Entry 1PJI (X-ray diffraction, 1.90 A resolution); this record covers chains D and A of the 3 polymer chains in the assembly.

== Chain D ==
Molecule: 14-nt DNA strand
Sequence (14 nucleotides; each row starts with the number of its first residue):
     1 CTCTTTXTTT CTCG
Modified / non-standard residues: PDI (phosphoric acid mono-(3-hydroxy-propyl) ester) at position 7

== Chain A ==
Molecule: Formamidopyrimidine-DNA glycosylase
Source organism: Lactococcus lactis subsp. cremoris
Notes: EC 3.2.2.23
Reference sequence: P42371 (FPG_LACLC); aligned to UniProt positions 2-272 over residues 1-271 (the alignment contains insertions or deletions, so no single offset holds)
Sequence (271 residues; numbered 1 to 271; the number before each row is that of its first residue):
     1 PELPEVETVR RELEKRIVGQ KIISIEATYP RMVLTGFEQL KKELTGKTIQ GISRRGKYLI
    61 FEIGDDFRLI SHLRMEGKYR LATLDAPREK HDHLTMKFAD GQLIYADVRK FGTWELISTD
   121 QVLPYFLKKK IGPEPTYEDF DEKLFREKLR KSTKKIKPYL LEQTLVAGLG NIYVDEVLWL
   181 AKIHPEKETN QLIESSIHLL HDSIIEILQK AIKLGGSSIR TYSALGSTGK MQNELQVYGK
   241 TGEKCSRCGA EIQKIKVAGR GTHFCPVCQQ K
Disordered / not traced: 219-222
Curated features (UniProtKB/Swiss-Prot):
  - region: Lys-57 to Met-75 (DNA-binding)
  - active site: Pro-1 (Schiff-base intermediate with DNA), Glu-2 (Proton donor), Lys-57 (Proton donor)
  - binding site (DNA): His-91, Arg-109
What the authors report for this chain:
  - binding site for the 14-nt DNA strand (chain D): Met-75, Arg-109, Phe-111
  - binding site for the 14-nt DNA strand: Arg-109, Phe-111
  - catalytic residues: Pro-1
  - catalytic residues: Glu-2 (proposed by the authors, not directly observed)

== Interface between chain D and chain A ==
Pairs across the interface (26):
  DT5(D) / Lys-254(A)  phosphate contact
  DT5(D) / Lys-256(A)  phosphate contact
  DT6(D) / Met-75(A)  sugar contact
  DT6(D) / Arg-109(A)  base contact
  DT6(D) / Tyr-238(A)  phosphate contact
  DT6(D) / Lys-254(A)  salt bridge to the phosphate
  DT6(D) / Gly-261(A)  phosphate contact
  PDI_7(D) / Glu-2(A)
  PDI_7(D) / Met-75(A)
  PDI_7(D) / Asn-171(A)
  PDI_7(D) / Ile-172(A)
  PDI_7(D) / Tyr-238(A)
  PDI_7(D) / Arg-260(A)
  DT8(D) / Glu-2(A)  phosphate contact
  DT8(D) / Lys-57(A)  salt bridge to the phosphate
  DT8(D) / His-72(A)  hydrogen bond to the phosphate
  DT8(D) / Arg-74(A)  hydrogen bond to the base
  DT8(D) / Met-75(A)  phosphate contact
  DT8(D) / Gly-170(A)  phosphate contact
  DT8(D) / Asn-171(A)  hydrogen bond to the phosphate
  DT8(D) / Arg-260(A)  salt bridge to the phosphate
  DT9(D) / Lys-57(A)  salt bridge to the phosphate
  DT9(D) / His-72(A)  salt bridge to the phosphate
  DT9(D) / Arg-74(A)  hydrogen bond to the sugar
  DT9(D) / Gln-163(A)  phosphate contact
  DT10(D) / Lys-129(A)  salt bridge to the phosphate
Also at the interface, not in a pair above, chain A (20 interface residues in all): Pro-1, Tyr-58, Phe-111, Leu-169

== Overview ==
6 residues of chain D face 20 of chain A across their interface; the contacts include 4 hydrogen bonds and 6
salt bridges. Polar contacts include DT8(D)/Arg-74(A), DT9(D)/Arg-74(A) and DT8(D)/His-72(A). From the paper:
catalytic residues Pro-1(A) and Glu-2(A); a binding site for the 14-nt DNA strand (chain D) at Met-75(A),
Arg-109(A) and Phe-111(A).
Chain D is a 14-nt DNA strand and chain A is Formamidopyrimidine-DNA glycosylase (Lactococcus lactis subsp.
cremoris); the structure, Crystal structure of wild type Lactococcus lactis FPG complexed to a 1,3 propanediol
containing DNA, was determined by X-ray diffraction, deposited together with 1NNJ, 1PM5 and 1PJJ.
